PDB entry 7EH0 | X-ray diffraction, 2.81 A resolution | chains C and H of the 9 polymer chains in the assembly

[Chain C]
Name: DNA-directed RNA polymerase subunit beta
Organism: Thermus thermophilus HB8
Notes: EC 2.7.7.6
Reference sequence: Q8RQE9 (RPOB_THET8); residue numbers follow UniProt; this construct covers 1-1119
Chain sequence (1119 residues; row label = number of the first residue in the row):
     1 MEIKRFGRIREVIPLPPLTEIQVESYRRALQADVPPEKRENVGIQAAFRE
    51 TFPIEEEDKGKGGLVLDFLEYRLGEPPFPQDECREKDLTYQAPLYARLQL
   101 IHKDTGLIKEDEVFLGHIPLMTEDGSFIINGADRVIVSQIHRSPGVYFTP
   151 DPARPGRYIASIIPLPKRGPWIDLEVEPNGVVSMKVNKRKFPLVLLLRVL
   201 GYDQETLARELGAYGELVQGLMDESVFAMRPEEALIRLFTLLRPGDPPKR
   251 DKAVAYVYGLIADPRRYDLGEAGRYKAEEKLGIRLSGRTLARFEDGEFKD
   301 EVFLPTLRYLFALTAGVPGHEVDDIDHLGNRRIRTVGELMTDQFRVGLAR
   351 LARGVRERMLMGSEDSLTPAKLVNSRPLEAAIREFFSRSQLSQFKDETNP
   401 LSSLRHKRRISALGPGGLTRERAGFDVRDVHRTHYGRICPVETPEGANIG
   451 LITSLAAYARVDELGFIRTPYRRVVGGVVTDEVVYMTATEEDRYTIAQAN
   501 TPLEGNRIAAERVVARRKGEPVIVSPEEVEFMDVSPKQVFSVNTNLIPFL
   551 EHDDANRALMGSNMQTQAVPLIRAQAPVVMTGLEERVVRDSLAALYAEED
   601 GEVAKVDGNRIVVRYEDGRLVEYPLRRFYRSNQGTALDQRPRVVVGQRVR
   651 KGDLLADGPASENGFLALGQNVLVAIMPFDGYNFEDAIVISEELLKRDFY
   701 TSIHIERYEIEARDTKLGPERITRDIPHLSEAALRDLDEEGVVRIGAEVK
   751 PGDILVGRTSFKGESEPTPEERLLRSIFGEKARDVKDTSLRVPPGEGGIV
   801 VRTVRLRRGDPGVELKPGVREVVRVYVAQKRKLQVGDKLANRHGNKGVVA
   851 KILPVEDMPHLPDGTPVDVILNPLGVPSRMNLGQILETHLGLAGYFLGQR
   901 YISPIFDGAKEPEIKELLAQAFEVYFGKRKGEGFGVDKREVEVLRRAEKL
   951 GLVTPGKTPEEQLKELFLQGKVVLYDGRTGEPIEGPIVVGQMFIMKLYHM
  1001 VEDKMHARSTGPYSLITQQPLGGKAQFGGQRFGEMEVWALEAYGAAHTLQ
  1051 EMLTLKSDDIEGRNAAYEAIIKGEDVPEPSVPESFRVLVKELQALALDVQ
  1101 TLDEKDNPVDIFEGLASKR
Disordered / not traced: 57-62, 1119
Ligand contacts: CMPcPP (2TM; 5'-O-[(S)-hydroxy{[(S)-hydroxy(phosphonooxy)phosphoryl]methyl}phosphoryl]cytidine): Gly446, Arg557, Ser878, Arg879

[Chain H]
Molecule: 19-nt DNA strand
Sequence (19 nucleotides; row label = number of the first residue in the row):
     1 CCTGCATCCGTGAGTAAAG
Disordered / not traced: 1-2

[Interface between chain C and chain H]
Pairs across the interface - 6 pairs, chain C then chain H:
  Gly1023(C) - DA18(H)  phosphate contact
  Lys1024(C) - DA18(H)  hydrogen bond to the phosphate
  Gln1030(C) - DA17(H)  phosphate contact
  Arg1031(C) - DA16(H)  salt bridge to the phosphate
  Arg1031(C) - DA17(H)  phosphate contact
  Met1035(C) - DT15(H)  sugar contact
Other interface residues (no listed pair), chain C (7 interface residues in all): Glu421, Gly1033
Other interface residues (no listed pair), chain H (5 interface residues in all): DA13

[Overview]
The interface between chain C and chain H involves 7 residues on one side and 5 on the other, with 1 hydrogen
bond and 1 salt bridge. Polar contacts include Lys1024(C)-DA18(H) and Arg1031(C)-DA16(H). Bound to chain C:
CMPcPP.
Chain C is DNA-directed RNA polymerase subunit beta (Thermus thermophilus HB8) and chain H is a 19-nt DNA
strand; the structure, Thermus thermophilus RNA polymerase transcription initiation complex containing a
template-strand purine at position TSS-2, UpA RNA ..., was determined by X-ray diffraction (same publication
as 7EH1 and 7EH2).
